PDB entry 7F55 | electron microscopy, 3.10 A resolution | chains A and B of the 6 polymer chains in the assembly

Chain A:
Molecule: Isoform Gnas-2 of Guanine nucleotide-binding protein G(s) subunit alpha isoforms short
Organism: Homo sapiens
UniProt: P63092-2 (GNAS2-2_HUMAN); the author numbering skips numbers that UniProt does not, so the offset changes along the chain: 1-60 = UniProt 1-60; 75-394 = UniProt 61-380
Chain sequence (380 residues; each row starts with the number of its first residue; note: 14 numbers in that range are skipped by the numbering (no residue carries them; nothing is unmodelled there)):
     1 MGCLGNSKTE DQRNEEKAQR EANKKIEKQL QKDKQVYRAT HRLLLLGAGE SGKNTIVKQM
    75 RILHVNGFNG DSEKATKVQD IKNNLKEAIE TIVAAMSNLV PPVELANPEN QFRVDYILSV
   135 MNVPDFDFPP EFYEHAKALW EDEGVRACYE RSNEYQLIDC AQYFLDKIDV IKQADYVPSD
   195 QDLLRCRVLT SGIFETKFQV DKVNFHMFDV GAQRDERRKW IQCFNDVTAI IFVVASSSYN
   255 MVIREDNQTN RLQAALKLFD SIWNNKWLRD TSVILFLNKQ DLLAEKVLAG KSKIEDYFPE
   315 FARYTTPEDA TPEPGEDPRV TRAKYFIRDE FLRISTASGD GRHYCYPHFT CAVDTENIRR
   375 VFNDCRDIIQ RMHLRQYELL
Not modelled in the structure: 1-10, 75-204, 252-261, 304-306
Differences from the reference sequence: engineered mutation Asn54 (Ser in P63092-2), Ala226 (Gly212 in P63092-2), Ala268 (Glu254 in P63092-2), Lys271 (Asn257 in P63092-2), Asp274 (Lys260 in P63092-2), Lys280 (Arg266 in P63092-2), Asp284 (Thr270 in P63092-2), Thr285 (Ile271 in P63092-2)

Chain B:
Molecule: Guanine nucleotide-binding protein G(I)/G(S)/G(T) subunit beta-1
Organism: Homo sapiens
UniProt: P62873 (GBB1_HUMAN); residues 2-340 here = UniProt positions 2-340
Chain sequence (384 residues; numbered -17 to 366; the number before each row is that of its first residue; numbers below 1 keep their minus sign (Met-17 is residue -17)):
   -17 MHHHHHHLEV LFQGPGSSGS ELDQLRQEAE QLKNQIRDAR KACADATLSQ ITNNIDPVGR
    43 IQMRTRRTLR GHLAKIYAMH WGTDSRLLVS ASQDGKLIIW DSYTTNKVHA IPLRSSWVMT
   103 CAYAPSGNYV ACGGLDNICS IYNLKTREGN VRVSRELAGH TGYLSCCRFL DDNQIVTSSG
   163 DTTCALWDIE TGQQTTTFTG HTGDVMSLSL APDTRLFVSG ACDASAKLWD VREGMCRQTF
   223 TGHESDINAI CFFPNGNAFA TGSDDATCRL FDLRADQELM TYSHDNIICG ITSVSFSKSG
   283 RLLLAGYDDF NCNVWDALKA DRAGVLAGHD NRVSCLGVTD DGMAVATGSW DSFLKIWNGS
   343 SGGGGSGGGG SSGVSGWRLF KKIS
Not modelled in the structure: -17 to 2, 341-366
Differences from the reference sequence: initiating methionine (-17); expression tag (-16 to 1, 341-366)
Curated features (UniProtKB/Swiss-Prot):
  - modified residue: Ser2 (N-acetylserine), His266 (Phosphohistidine)
  - natural variant: Leu30 (L30F: In MRD42; uncertain significance), Arg52 (R52G: In MRD42), Gly64 (G64V: In MRD42), Asp76 (D76E: In MRD42; D76G: In MRD42), Gly77 (G77S: In MRD42), Lys78 (K78R: In MRD42), Ile80 (I80N: In MRD42; I80T: In MRD42), His91 (H91R: In MRD42; uncertain significance), Ala92 (A92T: In MRD42), Pro94 (P94S: In MRD42), Leu95 (L95P: In MRD42), Arg96 (R96L: In MRD42), 5 further natural variant entries in UniProt

Chain A / chain B interface:
Residue-residue contacts - 57 pairs, chain A then chain B:
  Gln19(A) - Asp83(B)  hydrogen bond
  Gln19(A) - Thr86(B)  hydrogen bond
  Gln19(A) - Asn88(B)
  Asn23(A) - Asn88(B)
  Asn23(A) - Lys89(B)  hydrogen bond (side chain-backbone)
  Ile26(A) - Lys89(B)
  Ile26(A) - Val90(B)
  Ile26(A) - Ala92(B)  hydrophobic
  Glu27(A) - Lys89(B)  salt bridge
  Leu30(A) - Lys89(B)
  Asp33(A) - Lys78(B)  salt bridge
  Lys34(A) - Leu55(B)
  Tyr37(A) - Leu55(B)  hydrophobic
  Tyr37(A) - Ala56(B)
  Tyr37(A) - Asp76(B)
  Ser205(A) - Asp118(B)
  Ser205(A) - Asn119(B)
  Gly206(A) - Leu117(B)
  Gly206(A) - Asn119(B)
  Ile207(A) - Trp99(B)
  Ile207(A) - Leu117(B)
  Ile207(A) - Asp118(B)
  Glu209(A) - Ser97(B)
  Phe222(A) - Trp99(B)  hydrophobic
  Ala226(A) - Thr143(B)
  Gln227(A) - Leu117(B)  hydrogen bond (side chain-backbone)
  Gln227(A) - Asn119(B)  hydrogen bond
  Gln227(A) - Gly144(B)
  Gln227(A) - Tyr145(B)  hydrogen bond (side chain-backbone)
  Arg228(A) - Gly162(B)  hydrogen bond (side chain-backbone)
  Arg228(A) - Asp163(B)  hydrogen bond (side chain-backbone)
  Arg228(A) - Thr164(B)
  Arg228(A) - Asp186(B)  salt bridge
  Glu230(A) - Asp186(B)
  Arg232(A) - Cys204(B)
  Arg232(A) - Asp228(B)  salt bridge
  Lys233(A) - Tyr145(B)
  Lys233(A) - Met188(B)
  Lys233(A) - Cys204(B)
  Lys233(A) - Asp228(B)
  Lys233(A) - Asn230(B)  hydrogen bond
  Lys233(A) - Asp246(B)  salt bridge
  Trp234(A) - Leu117(B)  hydrophobic
  Gln236(A) - Arg314(B)  hydrogen bond
  Cys237(A) - Lys57(B)  hydrogen bond (backbone-side chain)
  Cys237(A) - Tyr59(B)  hydrogen bond
  Cys237(A) - Gln75(B)
  Cys237(A) - Trp99(B)
  Cys237(A) - Met101(B)  hydrophobic
  Phe238(A) - Trp99(B)  hydrophobic
  Phe238(A) - Leu117(B)  hydrophobic
  Asn239(A) - Lys57(B)  hydrogen bond
  Asn239(A) - Trp332(B)
  Asp240(A) - Lys57(B)  salt bridge
  Trp281(A) - Asp290(B)
  Trp281(A) - Arg314(B)
  Trp281(A) - Trp332(B)  hydrophobic
Interface residues without a listed pair, chain A (28 interface residues in all): Ala22, Val241
Interface residues without a listed pair, chain B (38 interface residues in all): Gly53, His91, Ser98, Gly185

In short:
28 residues of chain A face 38 of chain B across their interface; the contacts include 13 hydrogen bonds and 6
salt bridges. Among the polar pairs are Glu27(A)-Lys89(B), Asp33(A)-Lys78(B) and Arg228(A)-Asp186(B).
Here chain A is Isoform Gnas-2 of Guanine nucleotide-binding protein G(s) subunit alpha isoforms short and
chain B is Guanine nucleotide-binding protein G(I)/G(S)/G(T) subunit beta-1, both from Homo sapiens. Entry
7F55 (Cryo-EM structure of bremelanotide-MC4R-Gs_Nb35 complex) was determined by electron microscopy,
deposited together with 7F53, 7F54 and 7F58.
